8R84 - chains A and J of the 6 polymer chains in the assembly; structure by electron microscopy, 3.60 A resolution.

== Chain A ==
Protein: Ig-like domain-containing protein
Organism: Homo sapiens
Reference sequence: A0A7N5JWI9 (A0A7N5JWI9_AILME); residues 229-576 here correspond to UniProt positions 106-453 (UniProt number = residue number - 123)
Chain sequence (361 residues; numbered 216 to 576; the number before each row is that of its first residue):
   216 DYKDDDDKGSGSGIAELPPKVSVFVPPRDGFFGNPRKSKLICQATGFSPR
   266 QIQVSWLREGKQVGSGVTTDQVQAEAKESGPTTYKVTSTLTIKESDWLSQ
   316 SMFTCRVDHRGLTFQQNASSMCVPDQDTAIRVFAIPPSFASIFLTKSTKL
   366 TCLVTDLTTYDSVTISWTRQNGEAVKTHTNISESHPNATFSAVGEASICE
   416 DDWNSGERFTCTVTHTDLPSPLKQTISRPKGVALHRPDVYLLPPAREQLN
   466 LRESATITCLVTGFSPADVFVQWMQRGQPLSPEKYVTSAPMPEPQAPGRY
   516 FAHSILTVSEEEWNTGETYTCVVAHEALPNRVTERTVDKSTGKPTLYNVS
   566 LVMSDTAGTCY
Unresolved in the structure: 216-448
Differences from the reference sequence: expression tag (216-228)
Disulfides: Cys474-Cys536

== Chain J ==
Protein: Immunoglobulin J chain
Organism: Homo sapiens
Reference sequence: P01591 (IGJ_HUMAN); residues -22 to 136 here correspond to UniProt positions 1-159 (UniProt number = residue number + 23)
Chain sequence (169 residues; each row starts with the number of its first residue; numbers below 1 keep their minus sign (Met-22 is residue -22)):
   -22 MKNHLLFWGVLAVFIKAVHVKAQEDERIVLVDNKCKCARITSRIIRSSED
    28 PNEDIVERNIRIIVPLNNRENISDPTSPLRTRFVYHLSDLCKKCDPTEVE
    78 LDNQIVTATQSNICDEDSATETCYTYDRNKCYTAVVPLVYGGETKMVETA
   128 LTPDACYPDEQKLISEEDL
Unresolved in the structure: -22 to 1, 92-96, 136-146
Differences from the reference sequence: expression tag (137-146)
Swiss-Prot annotation at these positions:
  - modified residue: Gln0 (Pyrrolidone carboxylic acid)
  - glycosylation: Asn48 (N-linked (GlcNAc...) (complex) asparagine)
Disulfides: Cys12-Cys100, Cys71-Cys91, Cys108-Cys133
Glycans and other covalent adducts: N-acetylglucosamine (NAG) linked to Asn48
Bound ions: Ca2+: Asn106 (shared with 3 residues of chain N)

== Interface between chain A and chain J ==
Inter-chain disulfides: Cys575(A)-Cys68(J)
Residue-residue contacts (48):
  Arg451(A) - Asp131(J)  salt bridge
  Arg451(A) - Tyr134(J)  hydrogen bond
  Phe485(A) - Tyr117(J)  hydrophobic
  Gln487(A) - Pro114(J)
  Gln487(A) - Val116(J)  hydrogen bond (side chain-backbone)
  Met489(A) - Val113(J)  hydrophobic
  Arg491(A) - Thr53(J)
  Pro494(A) - Val116(J)  hydrophobic
  Thr533(A) - Thr53(J)
  Pro544(A) - Tyr134(J)  hydrophobic
  Pro544(A) - Pro135(J)
  Asn545(A) - Glu125(J)
  Asn545(A) - Ala127(J)
  Asn545(A) - Pro135(J)
  Val547(A) - Val124(J)  hydrophobic
  Val547(A) - Glu125(J)
  Val547(A) - Thr126(J)
  Val547(A) - Ala127(J)
  Glu549(A) - Pro52(J)
  Glu549(A) - Val113(J)
  Glu549(A) - Leu128(J)
  Thr551(A) - Arg46(J)
  Thr551(A) - Pro52(J)
  Asp553(A) - Arg46(J)  salt bridge
  Thr556(A) - Asn44(J)  hydrogen bond
  Thr556(A) - Leu56(J)
  Asn563(A) - Thr58(J)
  Val564(A) - Leu43(J)  hydrophobic
  Ser565(A) - Thr58(J)  hydrogen bond (backbone-backbone)
  Ser565(A) - Arg59(J)  hydrogen bond
  Ser565(A) - Phe60(J)  hydrogen bond (backbone-backbone)
  Leu566(A) - Phe60(J)
  Val567(A) - Arg59(J)
  Val567(A) - Phe60(J)  hydrogen bond (backbone-backbone)
  Val567(A) - Val61(J)
  Val567(A) - Tyr62(J)  hydrogen bond (backbone-backbone)
  Met568(A) - Tyr62(J)
  Ser569(A) - Tyr62(J)  hydrogen bond (backbone-backbone)
  Ser569(A) - His63(J)
  Ser569(A) - Leu64(J)  hydrogen bond (backbone-backbone)
  Asp570(A) - Leu64(J)
  Asp570(A) - Ser65(J)  hydrogen bond
  Thr571(A) - Leu64(J)
  Thr574(A) - Cys68(J)
  Cys575(A) - Leu7(J)  hydrophobic
  Cys575(A) - Cys68(J)  disulfide
  Cys575(A) - Lys70(J)  hydrogen bond (backbone-side chain)
  Tyr576(A) - Lys70(J)  hydrogen bond (backbone-side chain)
Other interface residues (no listed pair), chain A (33 interface residues in all): Gly492, Val537, Thr548, Arg550, Val552, Ser555, Tyr562
Other interface residues (no listed pair), chain J (34 interface residues in all): Arg35, Ile39, Ala111, Leu115, Pro130

== In short ==
Chain A and chain J form an interface of 33 and 34 residues respectively; the contacts include 1 disulfide
bond, 13 hydrogen bonds and 2 salt bridges. Among the polar pairs are Arg451(A)-Asp131(J), Asp553(A)-Arg46(J)
and Arg451(A)-Tyr134(J). Covalently linked N-acetylglucosamine: at Asn48(J).
Chain A is Ig-like domain-containing protein and chain J is Immunoglobulin J chain, both from Homo sapiens;
the structure, pentameric IgMFc-AIM complex focused refinement, was determined by electron microscopy together
with 8R83 from the same study.
